Entry 7CHZ (X-ray diffraction, 2.50 A resolution); this record covers chains L and I of the 3 polymer chains in the assembly.

# Chain L
Name: light chain of antibody binding fragment of IgG26A
Source organism: Homo sapiens
Notes: antibody fragment or engineered binder
Chain sequence (214 residues; row label = number of the first residue in the row):
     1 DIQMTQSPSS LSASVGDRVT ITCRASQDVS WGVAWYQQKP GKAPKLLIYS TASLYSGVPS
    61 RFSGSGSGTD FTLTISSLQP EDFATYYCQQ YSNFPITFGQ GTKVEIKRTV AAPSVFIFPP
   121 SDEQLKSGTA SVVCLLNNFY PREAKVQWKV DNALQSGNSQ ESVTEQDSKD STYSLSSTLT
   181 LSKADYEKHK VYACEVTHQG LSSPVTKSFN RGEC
Disordered / not traced: 213-214
Disulfide bonds: Cys23-Cys88, Cys134-Cys194

# Chain I
Name: Interleukin-1 beta
Source organism: Homo sapiens
UniProt: P01584 (IL1B_HUMAN); residues 118-270 here correspond to UniProt positions 117-269 (UniProt number = residue number - 1)
Chain sequence (157 residues; row label = number of the first residue in the row):
   114 LGSRAPVRSL NCTLRDSQQK SLVMSGPYEL KALHLQGQDM EQQVVFSMSF VQGEESNDKI
   174 PVALGLKEKN LYLSCVLKDD KPTLQLESVD PKNYPKKKME KRFVFNKIEI NNKLEFESAQ
   234 FPNWYISTSQ AENMPVFLGG TKGGQDITDF TMQFVSS
Disordered / not traced: 114-118, 270
Differences from the reference sequence: expression tag (114-117)
Swiss-Prot annotation at these positions:
  - motif: Phe229 to Ser242 (Involved in interaction with TMED10 C-terminus)
  - site: Arg121 (Involved in receptor binding), Lys172 (Important for interaction with integrin), Lys180 (Important for interaction with integrin), Lys182 (Important for interaction with integrin), Lys191 (Important for interaction with integrin), Lys205 (Important for interaction with integrin)

# Chain L / chain I interface
Pairs across the interface - 15 pairs, chain L then chain I:
  Asp28(L) - Gln131(I)  hydrogen bond (backbone-side chain)
  Val29(L) - Gln131(I)
  Ser30(L) - Gln131(I)  hydrogen bond
  Ser30(L) - Gln243(I)
  Trp31(L) - Gln243(I)
  Trp31(L) - Gly257(I)
  Trp31(L) - Gln258(I)
  Gly32(L) - Gln243(I)
  Ser50(L) - Gln258(I)  hydrogen bond (backbone-side chain)
  Ser92(L) - Gln131(I)
  Ser92(L) - His147(I)  hydrogen bond (backbone-side chain)
  Ser92(L) - Gln243(I)
  Asn93(L) - Gln131(I)
  Phe94(L) - His147(I)
  Phe94(L) - Glu245(I)
Other interface residues (no listed pair), chain L (11 interface residues in all): Thr51, Tyr91
Other interface residues (no listed pair), chain I (8 interface residues in all): Ala244, Ile260

# Overview
Chain L and chain I form an interface of 11 and 8 residues respectively, with 4 hydrogen bonds. Among the
polar pairs are Asp28(L)-Gln131(I), Ser30(L)-Gln131(I) and Ser50(L)-Gln258(I).
Here chain L is light chain of antibody binding fragment of IgG26A and chain I is Interleukin-1 beta, both
from Homo sapiens. Entry 7CHZ (Crystal Structure Of Human Il-1beta In Complex With Antibody Binding Fragment
Of IgG26A) was determined by X-ray diffraction (same publication as 7CHY).
